7BKC - chains L and H of the 26 polymer chains in the assembly; structure by electron microscopy, 3.00 A resolution.

Chain L:
Protein: Formylmethanofuran dehydrogenase, subunit G
Source organism: Methanospirillum hungatei JF-1
Notes: EC 1.2.99.5
UniProtKB: Q2FKZ5 (Q2FKZ5_METHJ); residues 1-146 here = UniProt positions 1-146
Sequence (146 residues; each row starts with the number of its first residue):
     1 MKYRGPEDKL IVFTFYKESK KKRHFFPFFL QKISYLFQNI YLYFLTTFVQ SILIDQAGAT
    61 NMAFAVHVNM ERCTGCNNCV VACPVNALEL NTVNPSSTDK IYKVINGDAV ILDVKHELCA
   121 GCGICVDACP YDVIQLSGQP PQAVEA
Disordered / not traced: 1-62, 142-146
Metal / ion sites: 4Fe-4S cluster Fe site 1: Cys-73, Cys-76, Cys-79, Cys-129; 4Fe-4S cluster Fe site 2: Cys-83, Cys-119, Cys-122, Cys-125
Ligand contacts:
  - 4Fe-4S cluster (SF4), molecule 1: Val-66, Cys-83, Pro-84, Val-85, Ile-101, Tyr-102, Cys-119, Ala-120, Gly-121, Cys-122, Gly-123, Ile-124, Cys-125, Leu-136
  - 4Fe-4S cluster (SF4), molecule 2: Val-68, Cys-73, Thr-74, Gly-75, Cys-76, Asn-77, Asn-78, Cys-79, Val-104, Ala-109, Cys-129, Pro-130, Tyr-131, Val-133, Ile-134

Chain H:
Protein: Formylmethanofuran dehydrogenase, subunit B
Source organism: Methanospirillum hungatei JF-1
Notes: EC 1.2.99.5
UniProtKB: Q2FRM0 (Q2FRM0_METHJ); residue numbers follow UniProt; this construct covers 1-443
Sequence (443 residues; numbered 1 to 443; the number before each row is that of its first residue):
     1 MPKVIENVGC PYCGCSCDDV RITVSDDGKD ILEVENVCAI GTEIFKHGCS KDRIRLPRMR
    61 QPDGSMKDIS YEEAIDWTAR HLLKAKKPLM YGFGSTNCEG QAAAARVMEI AGGMLDNCAT
   121 ICHGPSFLAI FDNGYPSCTL GEVKNRADVI VYWGSNPAHA HPRHMSRYSI FPRGFFTGKG
   181 QKKRTVIVID PRFTDTANVA DYHLQVKQGH DYELFNAFRM VIHGHGKDLP DEVAGIKKET
   241 ILEVAEIMKN ARFGTTFFGM GLTHTDGRNH NIDIAISLTR DLNKISKWTI MAMRGHYNIA
   301 GPGVVWSWTF GFPYCLDLTK QNHAHMNPGE TSSVDMAMRD EVDMFINIGT DAAAHFPIPA
   361 VKQLKKHPWV TIDPSINMAS EISDLHIPVC ICGVDVGGIV YRMDNVPIQF RKVIEPPEGV
   421 MDDETLLNKI ADRMEELKAK GEA
Disordered / not traced: 1, 440-443
Metal / ion sites: 4Fe-4S cluster Fe: Cys-10, Cys-13, Cys-17, Cys-38; Mo ion: Cys-122 (together with molybdopterin guanosine dinucleotide)
Ligand contacts:
  - molybdopterin guanosine dinucleotide (MGD; 2-amino-5,6-dimercapto-7-methyl-3,7,8a,9-tetrahydro-8-oxa-1,3,9,10-tetraaza-anthracen-4-one guanosine dinucleotide), molecule 1: Tyr-12, Cys-13, Ile-40, Cys-122, Trp-153, Gly-154, Ser-155, Asn-156, His-159, Ala-160, His-161, Ile-189, Asp-190, Pro-191, Arg-192, Thr-194, Val-206, Gln-208, Gly-209, Asp-211, Gly-259, Met-260, Gly-261, Thr-265, Met-293, Gly-295, His-296
  - molybdopterin guanosine dinucleotide (MGD), molecule 2: Ser-95, Thr-96, Cys-118, Ile-121, Cys-122, Met-260, His-264, His-296, Tyr-297, Ile-348, Gly-349, Thr-350, Asp-351, His-355, Ile-372, Asp-373, Pro-374, Ser-375, Asn-377, Val-389, Cys-390, Ile-391, Cys-392
  - 4Fe-4S cluster (SF4): Cys-10, Tyr-12, Cys-13, Cys-15, Ser-16, Cys-17, Val-37, Cys-38, Ile-40, Gly-41, His-161, Pro-162, Arg-163

Interface between chain L and chain H:
Residue-residue contacts (42; chain L residue first):
  Thr-74(L) / Cys-38(H)
  Thr-74(L) / Ala-39(H)  hydrogen bond (backbone-backbone)
  Gly-75(L) / Cys-38(H)
  Gly-75(L) / Arg-163(H)
  Cys-76(L) / Pro-162(H)
  Cys-76(L) / Arg-163(H)
  Cys-76(L) / Ser-166(H)  hydrogen bond (backbone-side chain)
  Asn-77(L) / Asn-36(H)
  Asn-77(L) / Arg-163(H)
  Asn-77(L) / Ser-166(H)
  Asn-78(L) / Met-165(H)
  Asn-78(L) / Ser-166(H)
  Asn-78(L) / Phe-171(H)
  Val-81(L) / Ser-166(H)
  Val-81(L) / Phe-171(H)  hydrophobic
  Val-81(L) / Pro-172(H)
  Val-81(L) / Arg-173(H)  hydrogen bond (backbone-side chain)
  Ala-82(L) / Phe-171(H)  hydrophobic
  Ala-82(L) / Arg-173(H)
  Ala-87(L) / Arg-173(H)
  Asn-91(L) / Arg-173(H)
  Val-104(L) / Glu-35(H)
  Val-104(L) / Asn-36(H)  hydrogen bond (backbone-backbone)
  Val-104(L) / Val-37(H)
  Ile-105(L) / Val-34(H)
  Ile-105(L) / Glu-35(H)
  Asn-106(L) / Glu-33(H)
  Asn-106(L) / Val-34(H)  hydrogen bond (backbone-backbone)
  Asn-106(L) / Thr-42(H)
  Gly-107(L) / Val-37(H)
  Gly-107(L) / Thr-42(H)
  Ile-124(L) / Lys-182(H)
  Ala-128(L) / Phe-171(H)  hydrophobic
  Ala-128(L) / Val-199(H)
  Pro-130(L) / Met-165(H)  hydrophobic
  Pro-130(L) / Asp-195(H)
  Pro-130(L) / Asn-198(H)  hydrogen bond (backbone-side chain)
  Pro-130(L) / Val-199(H)  hydrophobic
  Tyr-131(L) / Ala-158(H)  hydrogen bond (side chain-backbone)
  Tyr-131(L) / His-159(H)
  Tyr-131(L) / Asp-195(H)
  Asp-132(L) / Asn-198(H)  hydrogen bond
Also at the interface, not in a pair above, chain L (21 interface residues in all): Cys-83, Pro-84, Cys-129

In short:
The chain L/chain H interface involves 21 residues from each chain, with 8 hydrogen bonds. Polar contacts
include Cys-76(L)/Ser-166(H), Val-81(L)/Arg-173(H) and Pro-130(L)/Asn-198(H). Chain L binds 4Fe-4S cluster.
Ligands of chain H: molybdopterin guanosine dinucleotide and 4Fe-4S cluster.
Chain L is Formylmethanofuran dehydrogenase, subunit G and chain H is Formylmethanofuran dehydrogenase,
subunit B, both from Methanospirillum hungatei JF-1; the structure, Formate dehydrogenase - heterodisulfide
reductase - formylmethanofuran dehydrogenase complex from Methanospirillum hungatei (dimeric, composite
structure), was determined by electron microscopy together with 7BKB, 7BKD and 7BKE from the same study.
